PDB entry 8FL1 | electron microscopy, 3.75 A resolution | chains I and H of the 8 polymer chains in the assembly

# Chain I
Protein: Envelope glycoprotein gp120
Organism: Human immunodeficiency virus 1
Reference sequence: Q2N0S6 (Q2N0S6_9HIV1); the construct lacks a stretch of the UniProt sequence and is renumbered around it, so the offset changes along the chain: 31-141 = UniProt 30-140; 150-185 = UniProt 141-176; 189-309 = UniProt 188-308; 312-321 = UniProt 309-318; 2 more segments
Amino-acid sequence (481 residues; numbered 31 to 513 plus 12 insertion-coded residues; 14 numbers in that range are skipped by the numbering (no residue carries them; nothing is unmodelled there); the number before each row is that of its first residue; a row labelled like 185A-185K holds insertion residues (185A, then the next letters in order)):
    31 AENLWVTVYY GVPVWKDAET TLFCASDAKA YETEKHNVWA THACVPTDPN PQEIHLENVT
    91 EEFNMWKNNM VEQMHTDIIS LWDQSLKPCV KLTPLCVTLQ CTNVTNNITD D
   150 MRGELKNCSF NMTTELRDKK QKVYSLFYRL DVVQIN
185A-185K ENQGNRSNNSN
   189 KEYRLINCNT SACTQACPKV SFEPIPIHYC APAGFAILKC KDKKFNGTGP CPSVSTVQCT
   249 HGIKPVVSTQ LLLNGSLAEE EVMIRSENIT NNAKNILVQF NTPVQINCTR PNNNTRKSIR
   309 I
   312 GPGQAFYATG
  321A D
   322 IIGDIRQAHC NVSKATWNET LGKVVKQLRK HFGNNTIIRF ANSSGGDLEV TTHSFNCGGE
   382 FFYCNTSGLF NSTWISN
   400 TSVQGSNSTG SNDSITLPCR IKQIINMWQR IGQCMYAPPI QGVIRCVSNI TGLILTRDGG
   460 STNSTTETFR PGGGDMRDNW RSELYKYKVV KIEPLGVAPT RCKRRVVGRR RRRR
Unresolved in the structure: 31, 185A-185K, 400-409, 506-513
Cystine bridges: Cys54-Cys74, Cys119-Cys205, Cys126-Cys196, Cys131-Cys157, Cys201-Cys433, Cys218-Cys247, Cys228-Cys239, Cys296-Cys331, Cys378-Cys445, Cys385-Cys418
Covalent attachments: N-acetylglucosamine (NAG) linked to Asn88, Asn133, Asn137, Asn160, Asn197, Asn234, Asn276, Asn295, Asn301, Asn332, Asn339, Asn355, Asn363, Asn386, Asn392, Asn448, Asn462; glycan linked to Asn156, Asn262
Construct notes: conflict Cys201 (Ile200 in Q2N0S6), Asn332 (Thr330 in Q2N0S6), Cys433 (Ala430 in Q2N0S6), Cys501 (Ala498 in Q2N0S6), Arg509 (Glu506 in Q2N0S6), Arg510 (Lys507 in Q2N0S6), Arg512 (Ala509 in Q2N0S6), Arg513 (Val510 in Q2N0S6)
From the paper describing this entry:
  - post-translational modification sites: Asn156

# Chain H
Protein: PG9 DU025 Heavy
Organism: Homo sapiens
Amino-acid sequence (248 residues; numbered 2 to 225 plus 24 insertion-coded residues; the number before each row is that of its first residue; a row labelled like 82A-82C holds insertion residues (82A, then the next letters in order)):
     2 ERLVESGGGV VQPGSSLRLS CAASGFDFSR QGMHWVRQAP GQGLEWVAFI K
   52A Y
    53 DGSEKYHADS VWGRLSISRD NSKDTLYLQM
82A-82C NSL
    83 RVEDTATYFC VREAGGPD
100A-100T YRNGYNYYDFDDGYYNYHYM
   101 DVWGKGTTVT VSSASTKGPS VFPLAPSSKS TSGGTAALGC LVKDYFPEPV TVSWNSGALT
   161 SGVHTFPAVL QSSGLYSLSS VVTVPSSSLG TQTYICNVNH KPSNTKVDKK VEPKSCDKGL
   221 EVLFQ
Unresolved in the structure: 114-225
Cystine bridges: Cys22-Cys92
Modified positions: Tyr100G (O-sulfo-L-tyrosine; TYS); Tyr100H (O-sulfo-L-tyrosine; TYS)

# How chain I and chain H interact
Pairs across the interface (17; chain I residue first):
  Asn160(I) with Tyr100G(H)
  Arg166(I) with Tyr100E(H)
  Asp167(I) with Asn100F(H), hydrogen bond (backbone-backbone)
  Lys168(I) with Asn100F(H); Tyr100H(H)
  Lys169(I) with Tyr100E(H); Asn100F(H), hydrogen bond (backbone-backbone); Tyr100G(H); Tyr100H(H), hydrogen bond (backbone-backbone)
  Gln170(I) with Asp100I(H); Asp100K(H); Asp100L(H)
  Lys171(I) with Asp100I(H); Phe100J(H); Tyr100O(H)
  Val172(I) with Phe100J(H)
  Tyr173(I) with Phe100J(H), hydrophobic
Interface residues without a listed pair, chain I (10 interface residues in all): Ser158
The authors on this interface:
  - pairs named by the authors: Gln170(I)-Asp100K(H)

# Overview
Chain I and chain H form an interface of 10 and 9 residues respectively; the contacts include 3 hydrogen
bonds. Backbone hydrogen bonds pair Asp167(I)-Asn100F(H), Lys169(I)-Tyr100H(H) and Lys169(I)-Asn100F(H). The
authors report a contact between Gln170(I) and Asp100K(H). From the paper: a modification site at Asn156(I).
Chain I is Envelope glycoprotein gp120 (Human immunodeficiency virus 1) and chain H is PG9 DU025 Heavy (Homo
sapiens); the structure, Cryo-EM Structure of PG9RSH DU025 Fab in complex with BG505 DS-SOSIP.664, was
determined by electron microscopy, deposited together with 8FK5 and 8FLW.
